Entry 8BQ8 (X-ray diffraction, 2.70 A resolution); this record covers chains B and C of the 6 polymer chains in the assembly.

Chain B (and C):
Protein: Disks large-like protein 1
From: Trichoplax sp. H2
Notes: chain C of this document is another copy of the same molecule, construct and numbering; everything in this record applies to it too
Reference sequence: A0A369SI82 (A0A369SI82_9METZ); residues 317-405 here correspond to UniProt positions 254-342 (UniProt number = residue number - 63)
Amino-acid sequence (94 residues; each row starts with the number of its first residue):
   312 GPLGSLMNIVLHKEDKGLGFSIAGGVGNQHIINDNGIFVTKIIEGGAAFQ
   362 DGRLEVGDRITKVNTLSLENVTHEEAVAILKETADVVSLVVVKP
Unresolved in the structure: 312-314, 327 (chain C: 312)
Construct notes: expression tag (312-316)

How chain B and chain C interact:
Contacting residue pairs (15; chain B residue first):
  Val-337(B) / Arg-370(C)
  Val-337(B) / Glu-380(C)
  Val-337(B) / Asn-381(C)
  Asn-346(B) / Asn-381(C)
  Asn-381(B) / Glu-380(C)  hydrogen bond (side chain-backbone)
  Asn-381(B) / Asn-381(C)  hydrogen bond
  Thr-383(B) / Arg-370(C)
  Thr-383(B) / Glu-380(C)
  His-384(B) / Leu-314(C)
  Glu-385(B) / Leu-314(C)
  Glu-385(B) / Gly-315(C)  hydrogen bond (side chain-backbone)
  Glu-385(B) / Val-403(C)
  Glu-386(B) / Leu-317(C)
  Glu-386(B) / Thr-372(C)
  Glu-386(B) / Lys-373(C)  salt bridge
Interface residues without a listed pair, chain B (9 interface residues in all): Gly-338, Ala-389
Interface residues without a listed pair, chain C (13 interface residues in all): Ser-316, Asn-344, Asp-345, Ser-378

In short:
Chain B and chain C form an interface of 9 and 13 residues respectively, with 3 hydrogen bonds and 1 salt
bridge. Polar contacts include Glu-386(B)/Lys-373(C), Asn-381(B)/Glu-380(C) and Asn-381(B)/Asn-381(C).
Both chains are Disks large-like protein 1 (Trichoplax sp. H2). Entry 8BQ8 (Crystal structure of Trichoplax
Dlg PDZ2 domain in complex with Trichoplax Vangl peptide) was determined by X-ray diffraction.
